PDB entry 5IX1 | X-ray diffraction, 2.60 A resolution | chains A and P of the 4 polymer chains in the assembly

[Chain A]
Name: MORC family CW-type zinc finger protein 3
Organism: Mus musculus
UniProt: F7BJB9 (MORC3_MOUSE); residues 7-456 here = UniProt positions 7-456
Amino-acid sequence (451 residues; row label = number of the first residue in the row):
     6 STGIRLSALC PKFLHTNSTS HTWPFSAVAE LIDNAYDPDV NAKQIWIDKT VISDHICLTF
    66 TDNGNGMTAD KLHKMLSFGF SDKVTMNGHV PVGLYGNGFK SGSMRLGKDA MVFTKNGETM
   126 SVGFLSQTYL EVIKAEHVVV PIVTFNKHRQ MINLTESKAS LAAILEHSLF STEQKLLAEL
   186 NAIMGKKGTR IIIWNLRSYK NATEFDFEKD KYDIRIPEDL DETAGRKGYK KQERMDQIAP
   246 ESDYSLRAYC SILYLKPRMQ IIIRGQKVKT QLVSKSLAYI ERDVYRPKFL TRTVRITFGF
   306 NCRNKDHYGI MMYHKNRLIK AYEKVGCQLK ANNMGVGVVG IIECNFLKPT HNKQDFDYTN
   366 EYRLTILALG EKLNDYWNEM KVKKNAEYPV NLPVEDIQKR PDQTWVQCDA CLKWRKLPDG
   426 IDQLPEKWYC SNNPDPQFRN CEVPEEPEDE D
Not modelled in the structure: 6-7, 225-233, 239-242, 334-337, 387-403, 456
Sequence notes: expression tag (6)
Bound ions: Mg2+: Asn-39 (together with AMP-PNP); Zn2+: Cys-413, Cys-416, Cys-435, Cys-446
Small-molecule neighbours: AMP-PNP (ANP; phosphoaminophosphonic acid-adenylate ester): Glu-35, Asn-39, Ala-40, Asp-42, Asp-44, Val-45, Asp-67, Met-72, Lys-76, Met-80, Phe-85, Ser-86, Lys-88, Val-97, Gly-98, Leu-99, Tyr-100, Gly-101, Asn-102, Gly-103, Phe-104, Lys-105, Thr-194, Lys-358
UniProt features mapped onto this chain:
  - zinc finger: Lys-404 to Asp-454 (CW-type)
  - region: Ala-326 to Lys-353 (Nuclear matrix binding)
  - binding site (Zn(2+)): Cys-413, Cys-416, Cys-435, Cys-446
  - cross-link (Glycyl lysine isopeptide (Lys-Gly)): Lys-191 (interchain with G-Cter in SUMO2), Lys-205 (interchain with G-Cter in SUMO2), Lys-280 (interchain with G-Cter in SUMO2), Lys-293 (interchain with G-Cter in SUMO2)
What the authors report for this chain:
  - self-association interface (contacts with another copy of this molecule); pairs are residue here / residue on that copy: Phe-18/Phe-18 (hydrophobic contact), Gly-8, Ile-9, Leu-14
  - mutagenesis - I9A: decreased binding to MORC family CW-type zinc finger protein 3 (chain A)
  - mutagenesis - I9A: unchanged binding to nucleotide

[Chain P]
Name: Peptide from Histone H3.1
UniProt: P68433 (H31_MOUSE); residues 1-15 here correspond to UniProt positions 2-16 (UniProt number = residue number + 1)
Amino-acid sequence (15 residues; each row starts with the number of its first residue):
     1 ARTKQTARKS TGGKA
Not modelled in the structure: 10-15
Modified / non-standard residues: Lys-4 (N-trimethyllysine; M3L)
UniProt features mapped onto this chain:
  - modified residue: Arg-2 (Asymmetric dimethylarginine), Thr-3 (Phosphothreonine), Lys-4 (Allysine), Gln-5 (5-glutamyl dopamine), Thr-6 (Phosphothreonine), Arg-8 (Citrulline), Lys-9 (N6,N6,N6-trimethyllysine), Ser-10 (ADP-ribosylserine), Thr-11 (Phosphothreonine), Lys-14 (N6-(2-hydroxyisobutyryl)lysine)
What the authors report for this chain:
  - post-translational modification sites: Lys-4

[Interface between chain A and chain P]
Pairs across the interface (32):
  Tyr-217(A) with Arg-8(P)
  Gly-270(A) with Arg-8(P), hydrogen bond (backbone-side chain)
  Gln-271(A) with Arg-8(P)
  Arg-405(A) with Arg-8(P); Lys-9(P)
  Pro-406(A) with Arg-8(P), hydrogen bond (backbone-side chain)
  Asp-407(A) with Gln-5(P); Thr-6(P); Ala-7(P); Arg-8(P), hydrogen bond (backbone-side chain)
  Gln-408(A) with Gln-5(P); Thr-6(P), hydrogen bond (backbone-backbone); Arg-8(P)
  Thr-409(A) with Lys-4(P); Gln-5(P)
  Trp-410(A) with Arg-2(P); Thr-3(P); Lys-4(P), hydrogen bond (backbone-backbone); Thr-6(P), hydrogen bond
  Val-411(A) with Arg-2(P); Thr-3(P)
  Gln-412(A) with Arg-2(P), hydrogen bond (backbone-backbone)
  Trp-419(A) with Arg-2(P); Lys-4(P)
  Asp-424(A) with Arg-8(P), salt bridge
  Pro-430(A) with Ala-1(P)
  Glu-431(A) with Ala-1(P)
  Glu-450(A) with Lys-4(P)
  Glu-453(A) with Lys-4(P)
  Asp-454(A) with Ala-7(P); Arg-8(P); Lys-9(P), hydrogen bond (side chain-backbone)
Other interface residues (no listed pair), chain A (21 interface residues in all): Leu-422, Lys-432, Trp-433
The authors on this interface:
  - pairs named by the authors: Pro-406(A)/Arg-8(P) (hydrogen bond), Gln-408(A)/Arg-8(P) (hydrogen bond), Trp-410(A)/Lys-4(P) (cation-pi contact), Trp-410(A)/Thr-6(P) (hydrogen bond), Trp-419(A)/Lys-4(P) (cation-pi contact), Asp-424(A)/Arg-8(P) (salt bridge), Pro-430(A)/Ala-1(P) (backbone contact), Glu-431(A)/Ala-1(P) (backbone contact)

[In short]
21 residues of chain A and 9 residues of chain P are in contact; the contacts include 8 hydrogen bonds and 1
salt bridge. Polar pairs include Asp-424(A)/Arg-8(P), Gly-270(A)/Arg-8(P) and Pro-406(A)/Arg-8(P). The paper
describes hydrogen bonds between Pro-406(A) and Arg-8(P), Gln-408(A) and Arg-8(P) and Trp-410(A) and Thr-6(P);
cation-pi contacts between Trp-410(A) and Lys-4(P) and Trp-419(A) and Lys-4(P); a salt bridge between
Asp-424(A) and Arg-8(P). The paper reports that I9A of chain A reduces binding to MORC family CW-type zinc
finger protein 3 (chain A); a modification site at Lys-4(P).
Here chain A is MORC family CW-type zinc finger protein 3 (Mus musculus) and chain P is Peptide from Histone
H3.1. Entry 5IX1 (Crystal structure of mouse Morc3 ATPase-CW cassette in complex with AMPPNP and H3K4me3
peptide) was determined by X-ray diffraction, deposited together with 5IX2.
